2VDN - chains A and B of the 5 polymer chains in the assembly; structure by X-ray diffraction, 2.90 A resolution.

== Chain A ==
Molecule: Integrin alpha-iib
Source organism: Homo sapiens
Notes: fragment: headpiece, residues 32-483
UniProtKB: P08514 (ITA2B_HUMAN); residues 1-452 here correspond to UniProt positions 32-483 (UniProt number = residue number + 31)
Chain sequence (452 residues; each row starts with the number of its first residue):
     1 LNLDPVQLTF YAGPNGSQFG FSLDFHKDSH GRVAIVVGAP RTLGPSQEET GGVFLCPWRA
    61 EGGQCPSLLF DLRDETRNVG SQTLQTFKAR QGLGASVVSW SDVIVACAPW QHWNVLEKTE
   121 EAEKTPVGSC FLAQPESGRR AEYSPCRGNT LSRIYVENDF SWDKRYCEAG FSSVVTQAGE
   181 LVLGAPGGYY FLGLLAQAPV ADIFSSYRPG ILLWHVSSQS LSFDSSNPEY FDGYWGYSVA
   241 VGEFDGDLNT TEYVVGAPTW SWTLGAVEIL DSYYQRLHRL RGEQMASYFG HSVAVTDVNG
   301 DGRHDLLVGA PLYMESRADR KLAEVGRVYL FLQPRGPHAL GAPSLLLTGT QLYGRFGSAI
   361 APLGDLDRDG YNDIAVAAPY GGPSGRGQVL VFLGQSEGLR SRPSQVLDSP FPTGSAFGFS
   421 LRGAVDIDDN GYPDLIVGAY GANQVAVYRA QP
Disulfides: C56-C65, C107-C130, C146-C167
Covalently attached groups: N-acetylglucosamine (NAG) linked to N15, N249
Bound ions: Ca2+ site 1: E243, D245, D247, T250, E252; Ca2+ site 2: D297, N299, D301, R303, D305; Ca2+ site 3: D365, D367, D369, Y371, D373; Ca2+ site 4: D426, D428, N430, Y432, D434
Swiss-Prot annotation at these positions:
  - binding site (Ca(2+)): E243, D245, D247, T250, E252, D297, N299, D301, R303, D305, D365, D367, D369, Y371, D373, D426, D428, N430, Y432, D434
  - glycosylation (N-linked (GlcNAc...) asparagine): N15, N249

== Chain B ==
Molecule: Integrin beta-3
Source organism: Homo sapiens
Notes: fragment: headpiece, residues 27-487
UniProtKB: P05106 (ITB3_HUMAN); residues 1-461 here correspond to UniProt positions 27-487 (UniProt number = residue number + 26)
Chain sequence (461 residues; each row starts with the number of its first residue):
     1 GPNICTTRGV SSCQQCLAVS PMCAWCSDEA LPLGSPRCDL KENLLKDNCA PESIEFPVSE
    61 ARVLEDRPLS DKGSGDSSQV TQVSPQRIAL RLRPDDSKNF SIQVRQVEDY PVDIYYLMDL
   121 SYSMKDDLWS IQNLGTKLAT QMRKLTSNLR IGFGAFVDKP VSPYMYISPP EALENPCYDM
   181 KTTCLPMFGY KHVLTLTDQV TRFNEEVKKQ SVSRNRDAPE GGFDAIMQAT VCDEKIGWRN
   241 DASHLLVFTT DAKTHIALDG RLAGIVQPND GQCHVGSDNH YSASTTMDYP SLGLMTEKLS
   301 QKNINLIFAV TENVVNLYQN YSELIPGTTV GVLSMDSSNV LQLIVDAYGK IRSKVELEVR
   361 DLPEELSLSF NATCLNNEVI PGLKSCMGLK IGDTVSFSIE AKVRGCPQEK EKSFTIKPVG
   421 FKDSLIVQVT FDCDCACQAQ AEPNSHRCNN GNGTFECGVC R
Disordered / not traced: 73-78
Disulfides: C5-C23, C13-C435, C16-C38, C26-C49, C177-C184, C232-C273, C374-C386, C406-C433, C437-C457, C448-C460
Covalently attached groups: N-acetylglucosamine (NAG) linked to N99, N320, N371
Bound ions: Mg2+: S121, S123, E220 (shared with 1 residue of chain C); Ca2+ site 1: S123, D126, D127, D251 (together with glycerol); Ca2+ site 2: D158, N215, D217, P219, E220
Swiss-Prot annotation at these positions:
  - region: C177 to C184 (Involved in CX3CL1-, NRG1-, FGF1- and IGF1-binding), Q267 to M287 (CX3CL1-binding)
  - binding site (Mg(2+)): S121, S123, E220
  - binding site (Ca(2+)): S123, D126, D127, D158, N215, D217, P219, E220, D251, M335
  - glycosylation (N-linked (GlcNAc...) asparagine): N99, N320, N371, N452

== Chain A / chain B interface ==
Pairs across the interface (65):
  Q18(A) - V266(B)
  F21(A) - R261(B)
  F21(A) - V266(B)  hydrophobic
  R41(A) - G264(B)  hydrogen bond (side chain-backbone)
  W110(A) - R261(B)  hydrogen bond (side chain-backbone)
  W110(A) - L262(B)
  W110(A) - G264(B)
  H112(A) - S162(B)  hydrogen bond
  H112(A) - I167(B)
  E121(A) - S168(B)  hydrogen bond
  E121(A) - P169(B)
  E123(A) - Y166(B)
  E123(A) - S168(B)
  E123(A) - R216(B)  salt bridge
  K124(A) - I167(B)
  K124(A) - S168(B)  hydrogen bond (backbone-side chain)
  T125(A) - R216(B)
  P126(A) - S162(B)
  P126(A) - P163(B)  hydrophobic
  S152(A) - D179(B)
  Y166(A) - R216(B)
  E168(A) - P163(B)
  E168(A) - L262(B)
  F171(A) - R261(B)
  Y190(A) - R216(B)  hydrogen bond (side chain-backbone)
  F191(A) - D217(B)
  F231(A) - K253(B)
  D232(A) - P219(B)
  D232(A) - K253(B)
  Y234(A) - H255(B)
  Y234(A) - D259(B)
  Y234(A) - L262(B)  hydrophobic
  Y237(A) - L258(B)  hydrogen bond (side chain-backbone)
  Y237(A) - R261(B)
  Y237(A) - L262(B)  hydrophobic
  T259(A) - D259(B)
  W262(A) - K253(B)
  W262(A) - L317(B)
  T263(A) - I256(B)
  T263(A) - Y321(B)  hydrogen bond
  M285(A) - L317(B)  hydrophobic
  M285(A) - N320(B)
  M285(A) - Y321(B)  hydrophobic
  M285(A) - L324(B)
  A286(A) - I256(B)  hydrophobic
  A286(A) - L292(B)  hydrophobic
  Y288(A) - A257(B)
  Y288(A) - L258(B)  hydrogen bond (side chain-backbone)
  Y288(A) - D259(B)  hydrogen bond
  H291(A) - L258(B)
  P311(A) - L258(B)  hydrophobic
  L312(A) - A257(B)
  L312(A) - L258(B)  hydrophobic
  M314(A) - G293(B)
  M314(A) - L324(B)  hydrophobic
  L322(A) - L324(B)
  E324(A) - S291(B)  hydrogen bond
  Y353(A) - G293(B)
  Y353(A) - L294(B)
  Y353(A) - E297(B)  hydrogen bond
  R355(A) - L258(B)
  R355(A) - P268(B)
  Y380(A) - P268(B)
  F419(A) - R261(B)
  Y440(A) - V266(B)
Also at the interface, not in a pair above, chain A (40 interface residues in all): N114, Q284, R320
Also at the interface, not in a pair above, chain B (33 interface residues in all): A218, E323, P326

== Summary ==
40 residues of chain A face 33 of chain B across their interface; the contacts include 12 hydrogen bonds and 1
salt bridge. Polar contacts include E123(A)-R216(B), R41(A)-G264(B) and W110(A)-R261(B). Covalently linked
N-acetylglucosamine: at N15(A) and N249(A). Covalently linked N-acetylglucosamine: at N99(B), N320(B) and
N371(B).
Chain A is Integrin alpha-iib and chain B is Integrin beta-3, both from Homo sapiens; the structure,
Re-refinement of Integrin AlphaIIbBeta3 Headpiece Bound to Antagonist Eptifibatide, was determined by X-ray
diffraction (same publication as 2VC2, 2VDK, 2VDL, 2VDM, 2VDO, 2VDP, 2VDQ and 2VDR).
